6S91 - chains D and V of the 35 polymer chains in the assembly; structure by electron microscopy, 2.68 A resolution.

Chain D:
Name: CRISPR-associated RAMP protein, Cmr4 family
From: Sulfolobus islandicus (strain REY15A)
Reference sequence: F0NDX6 (F0NDX6_SULIR); residue numbers follow UniProt; this construct covers 1-286
Sequence (286 residues; each row starts with the number of its first residue):
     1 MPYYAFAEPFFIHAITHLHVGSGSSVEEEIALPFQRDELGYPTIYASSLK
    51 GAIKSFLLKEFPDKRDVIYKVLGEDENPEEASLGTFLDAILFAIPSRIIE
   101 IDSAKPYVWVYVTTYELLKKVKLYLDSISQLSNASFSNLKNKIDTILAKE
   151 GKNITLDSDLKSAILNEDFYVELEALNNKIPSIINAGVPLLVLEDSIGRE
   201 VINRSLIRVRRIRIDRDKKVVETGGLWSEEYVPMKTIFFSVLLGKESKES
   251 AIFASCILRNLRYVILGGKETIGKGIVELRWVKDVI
Unresolved in the structure: 1
Differences from the reference sequence: engineered mutation Ala31 (Asp in F0NDX6)

Chain V:
Molecule: crRNA
From: Sulfolobus islandicus REY15A
Sequence (51 nucleotides; each row starts with the number of its first residue):
     1 AUUGAAAGUUCAAAGCUUAGAUACCCUGGAGGGAAACCAGACUUAACACC
    51 A
Unresolved in the structure: 49-51
Differences from the reference sequence: conflict A1 (C2068518 in 323473489), U3 (G2068520 in 323473489)

Interface between chain D and chain V:
Residue-residue contacts (52):
  Val20(D) with G28(V), phosphate contact
  Gly21(D) with U27(V), hydrogen bond to the sugar; G28(V), hydrogen bond to the phosphate
  Ser22(D) with U27(V), base contact
  Gly23(D) with U27(V), base contact
  Ser47(D) with C26(V), sugar contact; U27(V), hydrogen bond to the phosphate
  Ser48(D) with C26(V), phosphate contact; U27(V), hydrogen bond to the phosphate
  Lys50(D) with C25(V), salt bridge to the phosphate
  Gly51(D) with C26(V), sugar contact
  Ala52(D) with C26(V), base contact
  Lys54(D) with C24(V), hydrogen bond to the phosphate; C25(V), salt bridge to the phosphate
  Ser55(D) with C26(V), hydrogen bond to the base
  Leu72(D) with C24(V), phosphate contact; C25(V), phosphate contact
  Gly73(D) with C24(V), sugar contact
  Glu74(D) with C24(V), hydrogen bond to the sugar
  Asp75(D) with C24(V), hydrogen bond to the sugar
  Pro78(D) with A23(V), sugar contact; C24(V), sugar contact
  Glu80(D) with A23(V), hydrogen bond to the sugar
  Ala81(D) with A23(V), phosphate contact; C24(V), phosphate contact
  Ser82(D) with A23(V), phosphate contact; C24(V), hydrogen bond to the phosphate
  Arg210(D) with G33(V), hydrogen bond to the base
  Arg211(D) with G33(V), phosphate contact
  Ile212(D) with G31(V), hydrogen bond to the sugar; G32(V), sugar contact; G33(V), hydrogen bond to the phosphate; A34(V), sugar contact
  Arg213(D) with A30(V), hydrogen bond to the base; G31(V), hydrogen bond to the base; G32(V), phosphate contact
  Ile214(D) with G32(V), hydrogen bond to the phosphate; A34(V), sugar contact
  Arg216(D) with G32(V), salt bridge to the phosphate
  Lys219(D) with G32(V), base contact; A35(V), sugar contact
  Val220(D) with A35(V), sugar contact
  Val221(D) with G33(V), base contact; A34(V), base contact
  Leu226(D) with G33(V), base contact
  Trp227(D) with G31(V), base contact
  Gly267(D) with G28(V), phosphate contact
  Gly268(D) with G28(V), hydrogen bond to the phosphate; G29(V), phosphate contact
  Lys269(D) with G29(V), hydrogen bond to the phosphate
  Glu270(D) with G29(V), phosphate contact
  Thr271(D) with A30(V), phosphate contact
Other interface residues (no listed pair), chain D (38 interface residues in all): His19, Gln35, Glu76

In short:
Chain D and chain V form an interface of 38 and 13 residues respectively, with 18 hydrogen bonds and 3 salt
bridges. Among the polar pairs are Ser55(D)-C26(V), Arg210(D)-G33(V) and Arg213(D)-A30(V).
Chain D is CRISPR-associated RAMP protein, Cmr4 family (Sulfolobus islandicus (strain REY15A)) and chain V is
crRNA (Sulfolobus islandicus REY15A); the structure, Cryo-EM structure of the Type III-B Cmr-beta bound to
cognate target RNA and AMPPnP, state 2, was determined by electron microscopy (same publication as 6S6B, 6S8B,
6S8E, 6SH8, 6SHB and 6SIC).
